3IAM - chains 1 and 2 of the 8 polymer chains in the assembly; structure by X-ray diffraction, 3.10 A resolution.

# Chain 1
Molecule: NADH-quinone oxidoreductase subunit 1
Source organism: Thermus thermophilus
Notes: EC 1.6.99.5
Reference sequence: Q56222 (NQO1_THET8); residues 1-438 here = UniProt positions 1-438
Chain sequence (438 residues; row label = number of the first residue in the row):
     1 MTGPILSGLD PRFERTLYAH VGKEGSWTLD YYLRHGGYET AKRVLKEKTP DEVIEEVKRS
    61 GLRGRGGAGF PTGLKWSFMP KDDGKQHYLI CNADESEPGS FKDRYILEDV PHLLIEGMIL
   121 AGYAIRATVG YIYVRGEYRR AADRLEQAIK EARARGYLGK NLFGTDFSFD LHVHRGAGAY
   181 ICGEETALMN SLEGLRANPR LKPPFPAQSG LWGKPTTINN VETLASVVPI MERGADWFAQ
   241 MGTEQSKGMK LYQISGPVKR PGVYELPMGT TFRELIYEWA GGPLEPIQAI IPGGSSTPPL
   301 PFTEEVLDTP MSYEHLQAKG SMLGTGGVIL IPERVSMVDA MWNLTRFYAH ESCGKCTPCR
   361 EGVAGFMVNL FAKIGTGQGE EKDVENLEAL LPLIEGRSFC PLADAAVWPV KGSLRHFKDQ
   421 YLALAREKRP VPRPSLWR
Not modelled in the structure: 1
Bound ions: Mg2+ near His-35 (its only coordinating residue here); 4Fe-4S cluster Fe: Cys-353, Cys-356, Cys-359, Cys-400
Ligand contacts:
  - FMN (flavin mononucleotide): Gly-64, Arg-65, Gly-66, Ala-68, Thr-72, Lys-75, Asn-92, Asp-94, Glu-95, Ser-96, Tyr-180, Ile-181, Gly-183, Glu-184, Glu-185, Ile-218, Asn-219, Asn-220, Thr-223, Pro-401, Leu-402
  - NADH (NAI; 1,4-dihydronicotinamide adenine dinucleotide): Gly-66, Gly-67, Ala-68, Phe-70, Lys-75, Phe-78, Asp-94, Glu-95, Ser-96, Glu-97, Ser-100, Asp-103, Tyr-180, Glu-185, Lys-202, Phe-205, Asn-220, Ser-296, Met-322, Gly-324, Thr-325, Pro-401
  - 4Fe-4S cluster (SF4): Ile-181, Pro-199, Ser-352, Cys-353, Gly-354, Lys-355, Cys-356, Cys-359, Arg-360, Ser-398, Phe-399, Cys-400, Leu-402, Ala-403
Reported in the primary citation:
  - binding site for NADH: Gly-66, Gly-67, Lys-75, Glu-97, Glu-185, Lys-202, Phe-205
  - conformationally variable residues (loop rearrangement, side-chain flip): Arg-65 to Pro-71, Glu-97, Lys-202 to Ala-207
  - contacts within the chain: Glu-97/Tyr-180 (hydrogen bond)

# Chain 2
Molecule: NADH-quinone oxidoreductase subunit 2
Source organism: Thermus thermophilus
Notes: EC 1.6.99.5
Reference sequence: Q56221 (NQO2_THET8); residues 1-181 here = UniProt positions 1-181
Chain sequence (181 residues; numbered 1 to 181; the number before each row is that of its first residue):
     1 MGFFDDKQDF LEETFAKYPP EGRRAAIMPL LRRVQQEEGW IRPERIEEIA RLVGTTPTEV
    61 MGVASFYSYY QFVPTGKYHL QVCATLSCKL AGAEELWDYL TETLGIGPGE VTPDGLFSVQ
   121 KVECLGSCHT APVIQVNDEP YVECVTRARL EALLAGLRAG KRLEEIELPG KCGHHVHEVE
   181 V
Not modelled in the structure: 1, 181
Disulfides: Cys-144/Cys-172
Bound ions: 2Fe-2S cluster Fe: Cys-83, Cys-88, Cys-124, Cys-128
Ligand contacts: 2Fe-2S cluster (FES): Cys-83, Thr-85, Ser-87, Cys-88, Cys-124, Leu-125, Gly-126, Ser-127, Cys-128, Val-133
Swiss-Prot annotation at these positions:
  - binding site ([2Fe-2S] cluster): Cys-83, Ser-87, Cys-88, Cys-124, Cys-128

# How chain 1 and chain 2 interact
Pairs across the interface - 114 pairs, chain 1 then chain 2:
  Tyr-18(1) with His-175(2)
  Val-21(1) with His-175(2)
  Gly-22(1) with His-174(2)
  Tyr-88(1) with Pro-19(2)
  Pro-98(1) with Cys-124(2), hydrophobic
  Gly-99(1) with Cys-124(2); Cys-128(2)
  Phe-101(1) with Gly-126(2); Cys-128(2); His-129(2)
  Arg-104(1) with Gly-126(2), hydrogen bond (side chain-backbone); Ser-127(2), hydrogen bond; Tyr-141(2); Glu-143(2), salt bridge
  Tyr-105(1) with His-129(2), hydrogen bond; His-174(2), hydrogen bond (side chain-backbone); His-175(2)
  Asp-109(1) with His-174(2), salt bridge
  Tyr-131(1) with Lys-17(2), hydrogen bond (side chain-backbone); Tyr-18(2)
  Arg-135(1) with Cys-124(2), hydrogen bond (side chain-backbone)
  Gly-136(1) with Arg-32(2), hydrogen bond (backbone-side chain)
  Glu-137(1) with Gln-135(2), hydrogen bond (backbone-side chain); Tyr-141(2), hydrogen bond (backbone-side chain)
  Tyr-138(1) with Leu-125(2); Gly-126(2), hydrogen bond (side chain-backbone); Tyr-141(2)
  Arg-139(1) with Asp-138(2), salt bridge; Glu-139(2), salt bridge; Pro-140(2)
  Arg-140(1) with Pro-140(2)
  His-172(1) with Lys-17(2)
  His-174(1) with Tyr-18(2), hydrogen bond; Ala-25(2); Met-28(2); Pro-29(2)
  Arg-175(1) with Met-28(2); Arg-32(2); Asp-138(2), salt bridge
  Gly-176(1) with Met-28(2); Arg-32(2), hydrogen bond (backbone-side chain)
  Ala-177(1) with Met-28(2), hydrophobic; Tyr-67(2); Ser-68(2), hydrogen bond (backbone-backbone); Tyr-69(2), hydrogen bond (backbone-backbone); Tyr-70(2)
  Gly-178(1) with Ser-68(2), hydrogen bond (backbone-side chain)
  Ile-181(1) with Phe-66(2), hydrophobic
  Cys-182(1) with Tyr-67(2), hydrophobic
  Ser-191(1) with Met-28(2); Tyr-67(2), hydrogen bond
  Leu-192(1) with Ala-25(2)
  Glu-193(1) with Arg-24(2); Ala-25(2), hydrogen bond (backbone-backbone)
  Gly-194(1) with Arg-24(2), hydrogen bond (backbone-side chain); Ile-27(2); Val-63(2)
  Leu-195(1) with Arg-24(2); Val-63(2); Tyr-67(2), hydrogen bond (backbone-side chain)
  Arg-196(1) with Gly-62(2), hydrogen bond (side chain-backbone); Val-63(2); Phe-66(2)
  Ala-197(1) with Phe-66(2)
  Asn-198(1) with Phe-66(2)
  Trp-212(1) with Tyr-18(2), hydrophobic; Pro-19(2); Gly-22(2); Ala-25(2), hydrophobic
  Lys-214(1) with Glu-21(2), salt bridge
  Ser-255(1) with Ser-87(2), hydrogen bond; Cys-128(2)
  Lys-259(1) with Glu-178(2), salt bridge; Val-179(2), hydrogen bond (backbone-backbone)
  Arg-260(1) with His-177(2); Glu-178(2), salt bridge
  Pro-261(1) with His-129(2); Val-176(2); His-177(2), hydrogen bond (backbone-backbone)
  Gly-262(1) with His-129(2); His-175(2)
  Val-263(1) with His-175(2), hydrogen bond (backbone-backbone); Val-176(2)
  Tyr-264(1) with Val-176(2)
  Ile-291(1) with Leu-86(2), hydrophobic
  Ile-329(1) with Ser-87(2)
  Leu-330(1) with Leu-90(2)
  Pro-332(1) with Leu-90(2)
  Asp-339(1) with Lys-89(2), salt bridge
  Asn-343(1) with Ala-84(2); Thr-85(2); Leu-86(2), hydrogen bond (side chain-backbone); Lys-89(2)
  Leu-344(1) with Leu-86(2), hydrophobic
  Phe-347(1) with Thr-85(2); Glu-123(2)
  His-350(1) with Ser-68(2)
  Glu-351(1) with Glu-123(2)
  Arg-433(1) with Lys-89(2); Glu-94(2), salt bridge
  Pro-434(1) with Glu-95(2)
  Ser-435(1) with Glu-95(2), hydrogen bond
  Leu-436(1) with Lys-89(2); Leu-90(2); Ala-91(2); Glu-95(2), hydrogen bond (backbone-side chain)
  Trp-437(1) with Ala-91(2); Gly-92(2); Glu-95(2), hydrogen bond (backbone-side chain); Leu-96(2), hydrophobic; Val-145(2); Arg-147(2)
  Arg-438(1) with Thr-146(2); Arg-147(2), hydrogen bond (backbone-backbone)
Interface residues without a listed pair, chain 1 (71 interface residues in all): Ser-96, Glu-97, Ser-100, Glu-108, Tyr-133, Glu-146, Ala-179, Ile-254, Gly-256, Val-258, Ile-331, Val-335, Cys-353
Interface residues without a listed pair, chain 2 (52 interface residues in all): Pro-132

# Summary
71 residues of chain 1 face 52 of chain 2 across their interface, with 29 hydrogen bonds and 10 salt bridges.
Polar pairs include Arg-104(1)/Glu-143(2), Asp-109(1)/His-174(2) and Arg-139(1)/Asp-138(2). The paper reports
a binding site for NADH at Gly-66(1), Gly-67(1) and Lys-75(1) among others; conformational variability at
Arg-65(1), Glu-97(1) and Lys-202(1).
Chain 1 is NADH-quinone oxidoreductase subunit 1 and chain 2 is NADH-quinone oxidoreductase subunit 2, both
from Thermus thermophilus; the structure, Crystal structure of the hydrophilic domain of respiratory complex I
from Thermus thermophilus, reduced, 2 mol/ASU ..., was determined by X-ray diffraction (same publication as
3I9V and 3IAS).
